8QOX - chains A and Z of the 7 polymer chains in the assembly; structure by electron microscopy, 11.20 A resolution (very low resolution: no residue pairs are listed; an interface is given only as per-side residue counts).

[Chain A (and Z)]
Name: S-layer protein A
From: Sulfolobus acidocaldarius DSM 639
Notes: chain Z of this document is another copy of the same molecule, construct and numbering; everything in this record applies to it too
UniProt: Q4J6E5 (SLAA_SULAC); residues -28 to 1395 here correspond to UniProt positions 1-1424 (UniProt number = residue number + 29)
Sequence (1424 residues; each row starts with the number of its first residue; numbers below 1 keep their minus sign (Met-28 is residue -28)):
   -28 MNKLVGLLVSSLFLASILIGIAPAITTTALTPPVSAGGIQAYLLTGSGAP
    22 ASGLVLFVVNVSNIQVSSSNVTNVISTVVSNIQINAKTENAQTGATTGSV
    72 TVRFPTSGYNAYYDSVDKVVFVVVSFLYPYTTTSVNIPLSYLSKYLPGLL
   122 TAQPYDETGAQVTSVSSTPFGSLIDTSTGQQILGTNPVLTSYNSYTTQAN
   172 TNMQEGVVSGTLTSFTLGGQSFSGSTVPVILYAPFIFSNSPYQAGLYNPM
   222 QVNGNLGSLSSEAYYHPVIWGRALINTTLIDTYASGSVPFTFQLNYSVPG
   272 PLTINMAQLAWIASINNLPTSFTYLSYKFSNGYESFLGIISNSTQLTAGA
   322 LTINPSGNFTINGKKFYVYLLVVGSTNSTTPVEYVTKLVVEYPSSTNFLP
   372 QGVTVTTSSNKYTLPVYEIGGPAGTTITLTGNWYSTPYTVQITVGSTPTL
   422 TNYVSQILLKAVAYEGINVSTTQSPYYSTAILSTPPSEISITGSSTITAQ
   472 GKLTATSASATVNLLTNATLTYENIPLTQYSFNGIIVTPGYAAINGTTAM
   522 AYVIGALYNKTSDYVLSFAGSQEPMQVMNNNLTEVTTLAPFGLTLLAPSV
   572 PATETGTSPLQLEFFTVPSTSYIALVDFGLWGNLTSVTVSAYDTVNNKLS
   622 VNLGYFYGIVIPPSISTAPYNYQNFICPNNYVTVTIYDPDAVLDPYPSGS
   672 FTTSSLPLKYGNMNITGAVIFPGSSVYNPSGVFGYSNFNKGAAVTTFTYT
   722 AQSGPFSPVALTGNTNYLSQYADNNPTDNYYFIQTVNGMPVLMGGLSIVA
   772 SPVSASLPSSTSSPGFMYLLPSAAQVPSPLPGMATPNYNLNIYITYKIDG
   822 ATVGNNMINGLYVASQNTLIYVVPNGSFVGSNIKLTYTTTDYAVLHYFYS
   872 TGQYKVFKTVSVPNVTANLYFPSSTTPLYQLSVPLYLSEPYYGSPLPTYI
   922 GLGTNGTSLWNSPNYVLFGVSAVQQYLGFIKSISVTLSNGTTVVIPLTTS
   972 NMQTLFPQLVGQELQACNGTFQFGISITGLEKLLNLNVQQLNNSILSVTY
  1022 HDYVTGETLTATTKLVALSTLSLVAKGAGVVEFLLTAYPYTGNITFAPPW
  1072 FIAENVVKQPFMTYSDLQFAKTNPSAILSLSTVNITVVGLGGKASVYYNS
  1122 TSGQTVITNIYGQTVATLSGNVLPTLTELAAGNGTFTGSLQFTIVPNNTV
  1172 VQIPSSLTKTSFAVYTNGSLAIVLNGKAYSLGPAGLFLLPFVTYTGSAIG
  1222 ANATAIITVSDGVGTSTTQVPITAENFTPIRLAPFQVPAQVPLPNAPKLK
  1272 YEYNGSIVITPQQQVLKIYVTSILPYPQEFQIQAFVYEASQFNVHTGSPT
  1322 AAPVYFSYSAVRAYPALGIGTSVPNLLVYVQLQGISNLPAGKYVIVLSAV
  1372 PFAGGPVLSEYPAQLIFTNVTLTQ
Not modelled in the structure: -28 to 0
Swiss-Prot annotation at these positions:
  - glycosylation (N-linked (GlcNAc...) asparagine): Asn31, Asn41, Asn247, Asn266, Asn313, Asn329, Asn348, Asn439, Asn488, Asn516, Asn530, Asn552, Asn604, Asn685, Asn846, Asn885, Asn926, Asn960, Asn989, Asn1013 and 8 more in UniProt
Disulfides: Cys648-Cys988

[How chain A and chain Z interact]
At this resolution (11 A) residue pairs are not listed: 73 residues of chain A and 67 of chain Z lie at the interface.

[In short]
73 residues of chain A face 67 of chain Z across their interface.
Chain A and chain Z are both S-layer protein A (Sulfolobus acidocaldarius DSM 639); the structure,
Two-component assembly of SlaA and SlaB S-layer proteins of Sulfolobus acidocaldarius, was determined by
electron microscopy, deposited together with 8QP0, 8AN2, 8AN3 and 7ZCX.
